Entry 1A0Z (X-ray diffraction, 2.00 A resolution); this record covers chains B and C of the 4 polymer chains in the assembly.

[Chain B]
Molecule: Hemoglobin (beta chain)
Organism: Homo sapiens
Notes: engineered mutation(s): V1M
Reference sequence: P68871 (HBB_HUMAN); residue numbers follow UniProt; this construct covers 2-146
Sequence (146 residues; numbered 1 to 146; the number before each row is that of its first residue):
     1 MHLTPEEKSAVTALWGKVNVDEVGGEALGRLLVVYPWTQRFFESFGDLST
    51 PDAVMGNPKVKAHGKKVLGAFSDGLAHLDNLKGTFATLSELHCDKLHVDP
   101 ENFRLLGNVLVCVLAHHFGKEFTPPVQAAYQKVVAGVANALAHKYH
Metal / ion sites: heme Fe near H92 (its only coordinating residue here)
Residues lining bound ligands: heme (HEM): L31, T38, F41, F42, H63, K66, V67, A70, F71, F85, L88, L91, H92, L96, V98, N102, F103, L106, V137, L141

[Chain C]
Molecule: Hemoglobin (alpha chain)
Organism: Homo sapiens
Reference sequence: P69905 (HBA_HUMAN); residue numbers follow UniProt; this construct covers 1-141
Sequence (141 residues; each row starts with the number of its first residue):
     1 VLSPADKTNVKAAWGKVGAHAGEYGAEALERMFLSFPTTKTYFPHFDLSH
    51 GSAQVKGHGKKVADALTNAVAHVDDMPNALSALSDLHAHKLRVDPVNFKL
   101 LSHCLLVTLAAHLPAEFTPAVHASLDKFLASVSTVLTSKYR
Metal / ion sites: heme Fe near H87 (its only coordinating residue here)
Residues lining bound ligands: heme (HEM): M32, T39, Y42, F43, H45, F46, H58, K61, V62, A65, L66, L83, L86, H87, L91, V93, N97, F98, L101, L105, V132, L136
Curated features (UniProtKB/Swiss-Prot):
  - site: K61 (Not glycated)

[Interface between chain B and chain C]
Residue-residue contacts (27; chain B residue first):
  V34(B) - R141(C)  hydrogen bond (backbone-side chain)
  Y35(B) - R141(C)
  P36(B) - Y140(C)
  P36(B) - R141(C)
  W37(B) - R92(C)
  W37(B) - D94(C)  hydrogen bond
  W37(B) - P95(C)
  W37(B) - Y140(C)  hydrophobic
  W37(B) - R141(C)
  Q39(B) - R92(C)
  R40(B) - Y42(C)
  R40(B) - L91(C)  hydrogen bond (side chain-backbone)
  R40(B) - R92(C)  hydrogen bond (side chain-backbone)
  E43(B) - R92(C)  salt bridge
  H97(B) - T41(C)
  H97(B) - P44(C)
  D99(B) - T41(C)
  D99(B) - Y42(C)  hydrogen bond
  D99(B) - D94(C)
  D99(B) - N97(C)  hydrogen bond
  P100(B) - T38(C)
  E101(B) - D94(C)
  E101(B) - V96(C)
  L105(B) - D94(C)
  Y145(B) - T41(C)
  H146(B) - P37(C)
  H146(B) - K40(C)  hydrogen bond (backbone-side chain)
Other interface residues (no listed pair), chain B (15 interface residues in all): V98

[Summary]
The interface between chain B and chain C involves 15 residues on one side and 14 on the other; the contacts
include 7 hydrogen bonds and 1 salt bridge. Polar contacts include E43(B)-R92(C), V34(B)-R141(C) and
W37(B)-D94(C). Chain B binds heme. Chain C binds heme.
Here chain B is Hemoglobin (beta chain) and chain C is Hemoglobin (alpha chain), both from Homo sapiens. Entry
1A0Z (Hemoglobin (val BETA1 met) mutant) was determined by X-ray diffraction (same publication as 1A00, 1A01
and 1A0U).
